PDB entry 3JPR | X-ray diffraction, 2.10 A resolution | chains A and P of the 4 polymer chains in the assembly

== Chain A ==
Molecule: DNA polymerase beta
Organism: Homo sapiens
Notes: EC 2.7.7.7
UniProt: P06746 (DPOLB_HUMAN); residues 1-335 here = UniProt positions 1-335
Sequence (335 residues; row label = number of the first residue in the row):
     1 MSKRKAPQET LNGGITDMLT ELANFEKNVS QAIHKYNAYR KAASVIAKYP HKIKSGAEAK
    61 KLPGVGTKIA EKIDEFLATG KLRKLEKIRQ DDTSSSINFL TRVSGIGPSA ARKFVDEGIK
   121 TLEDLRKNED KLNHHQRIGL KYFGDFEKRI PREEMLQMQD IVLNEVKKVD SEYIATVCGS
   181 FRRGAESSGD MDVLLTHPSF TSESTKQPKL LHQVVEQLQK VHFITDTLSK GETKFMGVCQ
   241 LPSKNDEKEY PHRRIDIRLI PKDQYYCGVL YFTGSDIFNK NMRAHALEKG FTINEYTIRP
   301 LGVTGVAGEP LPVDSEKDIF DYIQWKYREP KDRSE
Disordered / not traced: 1-9
Swiss-Prot annotation at these positions:
  - region: Arg183 to Asp192 (DNA-binding)
  - active site: Lys72 (Nucleophile)
  - binding site (K(+)): Lys60, Leu62, Val65, Thr101, Val103, Ile106
  - binding site (Na(+)): Lys60, Leu62, Val65, Thr101, Val103, Ile106
  - binding site (dATP): Arg149, Ser180, Arg183, Gly189, Asp190
  - binding site (dCTP): Arg149, Ser180, Arg183, Gly189, Asp190
  - binding site (dGTP): Arg149, Ser180, Arg183, Gly189, Asp190, Asp192
  - binding site (dTTP): Arg149, Ser180, Arg183, Gly189, Asp190
  - binding site (Mg(2+)): Asp190, Asp192, Asp256
  - modified residue: Lys72 (N6-acetyllysine), Arg83 (Omega-N-methylarginine), Arg152 (Omega-N-methylarginine)
  - cross-link (Glycyl lysine isopeptide (Lys-Gly)): Lys41 (interchain with G-Cter in ubiquitin), Lys61 (interchain with G-Cter in ubiquitin), Lys81 (interchain with G-Cter in ubiquitin)
  - natural variant: Leu22 (L22P: Found in a gastric cancer sample; uncertain significance), Tyr39 (Y39C: Found in a gastric cancer sample; uncertain significance), Gly118 (G118V: Decreased DNA-directed DNA polymerase activity), Arg137 (R137Q: Decreased function in base-excision repair), Arg149 (R149I: Decreased DNA-directed DNA polymerase activity), Asp160 (D160N: Found in a gastric cancer sample; uncertain significance), Cys239 (C239R: Found in a gastric cancer sample; uncertain significance), Lys289 (K289M: Found in a colon cancer sample; uncertain significance), Asn294 (N294D: Found in a gastric cancer sample; uncertain significance), Glu295 (E295K: Found in a gastric cancer sample; uncertain significance)
  - mutagenesis: Phe25 (F25W: No effect on 5'-dRP lyase activity. Decreased ssDNA binding), His34 (H34G: Decreased 5'-dRP lyase activity. Decreased ssDNA binding), Lys35 (K35A: Decreased 5'-dRP lyase activity. Decreased ssDNA binding. Loss of 5'-dRP lyase activity; when associated with A-68 and A-72. Decreased ssDNA binding; when associated with A-68 and A-72 ...), Tyr39 (Y39F: No effect on 5'-dRP lyase activity; Y39Q: Abolishes DNA polymerase and 5'-dRP lyase activity), Lys41 (K41R: Abolishes ubiquitination; when associated with R-61 and R-81), Lys60 (K60A: Decreased 5'-dRP lyase activity. Decreased ssDNA binding), Lys61 (K61R: Abolishes ubiquitination; when associated with R-41 and R-81), Lys68 (K68A: No effect on 5'-dRP lyase activity. Decreased ssDNA binding. Loss of 5'-dRP lyase activity; when associated with A-35 and A-72. Decreased ssDNA binding; when associated with A-35 and A-72 ...), Glu71 (E71Q: No effect on 5'-dRP lyase activity. No effect on structure shown by circular dichroism. No effect on ssDNA binding), Lys72 (K72A: Severely reduced 5'-dRP lyase activity. Does not affect ssDNA binding. Loss of 5'-dRP lyase activity; when associated with A-35 and A-68. Decreased ssDNA binding ...), Glu75 (E75A: Slightly decreased 5'-dRP lyase activity. Decreased ssDNA binding. No effect on structure shown by circular dichroism), Lys81 (K81R: Abolishes ubiquitination; when associated with R-41 and R-61), 5 further mutagenesis entries in UniProt
Metal / ion sites: Na+ site 1: Lys60, Leu62, Val65 (shared with 1 residue of chain D); Na+ site 2: Thr101, Val103, Ile106 (shared with DG9(P) of chain P); Mg2+: Asp190, Asp192 (together with G2M); Na+ site 3: Asp190, Asp192, Asp256 (together with G2M)
Residues lining bound ligands: G2M (2'-deoxy-5'-O-[(S)-hydroxy{[(S)-hydroxy(1-methyl-1-phosphonoethyl)phosphoryl]oxy}phosphoryl]guanosine): Arg149, Gly179, Ser180, Arg183, Ser188, Gly189, Asp190, Asp192, Tyr271, Phe272, Thr273, Gly274, Ser275, Asp276, Asn279, Arg283

== Chain P ==
Molecule: 10-nt DNA strand
Sequence (10 nucleotides; row label = number of the first residue in the row):
     1 GCTGATGCGC
Modified positions: DOC (2',3'-dideoxycytidine-5'-monophosphate) at position 10
Metal / ion sites: Na+: DG9 (shared with Thr101(A), Val103(A), Ile106(A) of chain A)

== How chain A and chain P interact ==
Residue-residue contacts - 15 pairs, chain A then chain P:
  Val103(A) - DG9(P)  phosphate contact
  Ser104(A) - DG9(P)  phosphate contact
  Gly105(A) - DC8(P)  phosphate contact
  Gly105(A) - DG9(P)  hydrogen bond to the phosphate
  Ile106(A) - DG9(P)  phosphate contact
  Gly107(A) - DC8(P)  hydrogen bond to the phosphate
  Pro108(A) - DC8(P)  phosphate contact
  Ser109(A) - DG7(P)  phosphate contact
  Ser109(A) - DC8(P)  hydrogen bond to the phosphate
  Ala110(A) - DC8(P)  hydrogen bond to the phosphate
  His135(A) - DG9(P)  sugar contact
  Met236(A) - DOC_10(P)  sugar contact
  Arg254(A) - DOC_10(P)  salt bridge to the phosphate
  Asp256(A) - DOC_10(P)  sugar contact
  Tyr271(A) - DOC_10(P)  hydrogen bond to the base
Interface residues without a listed pair, chain A (14 interface residues in all): Asp192

== Summary ==
Chain A and chain P form an interface of 14 and 4 residues respectively, with 5 hydrogen bonds and 1 salt
bridge. Among the polar pairs are Tyr271(A)-DOC_10(P), Gly105(A)-DG9(P) and Gly107(A)-DC8(P). Bound to chain
A: compound G2M.
Chain A is DNA polymerase beta (Homo sapiens) and chain P is a 10-nt DNA strand; the structure, Ternary
complex of DNA polymerase beta with a dideoxy terminated primer and 2'-deoxyguanosine 5'-beta, gamma-dimethyl
methylene ..., was determined by X-ray diffraction together with 3JPN, 3JPO, 3JPP, 3JPQ, 3JPS and 3JPT from
the same study.
